PDB entry 9C3S | X-ray diffraction, 2.16 A resolution | chains A and E of the 6 polymer chains in the assembly

# Chain A
Molecule: Methyltransferase
Organism: Burkholderia cenocepacia
Reference sequence: A0A8I1DKW0 (A0A8I1DKW0_BURCE); residues 2-284 here correspond to UniProt positions 1-283 (UniProt number = residue number - 1)
Chain sequence (283 residues; numbered 2 to 284; the number before each row is that of its first residue):
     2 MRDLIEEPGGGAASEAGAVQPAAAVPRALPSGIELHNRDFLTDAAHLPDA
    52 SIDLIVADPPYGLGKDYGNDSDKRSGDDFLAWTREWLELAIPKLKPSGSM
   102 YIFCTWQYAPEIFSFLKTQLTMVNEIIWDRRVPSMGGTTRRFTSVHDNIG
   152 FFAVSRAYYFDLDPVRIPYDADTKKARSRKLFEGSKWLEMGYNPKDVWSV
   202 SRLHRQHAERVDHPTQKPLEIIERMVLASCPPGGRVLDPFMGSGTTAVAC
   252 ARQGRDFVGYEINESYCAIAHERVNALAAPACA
Not modelled in the structure: 2-29, 280-284
Ligand contacts: sinefungin (SFG): Arg-39, Asp-40, Phe-41, Leu-42, Asp-59, Pro-61, Tyr-68, Asn-70, Ser-72, His-214, Thr-216, Gln-217, Lys-218, Pro-240, Phe-241, Met-242, Gly-243, Ser-244, Thr-246, Tyr-261, Glu-262, Ile-263, Asn-264, Tyr-267

# Chain E
Molecule: DNA1
Sequence (14 nucleotides; row label = number of the first residue in the row):
     1 TTGTATACTAGCCA

# How chain A and chain E interact
Pairs across the interface - 41 pairs, chain A then chain E:
  Asp-59(A) with DA7(E), hydrogen bond to the base
  Pro-60(A) with DA7(E), hydrogen bond to the base
  Pro-61(A) with DA7(E), base contact
  Tyr-62(A) with DA7(E), stacking on the base
  Leu-64(A) with DA7(E), base contact; DC8(E), base contact
  Lys-66(A) with DA7(E), base contact; DC8(E), salt bridge to the phosphate
  Tyr-68(A) with DA7(E), hydrogen bond to the base
  Asp-73(A) with DA7(E), base contact
  Thr-106(A) with DC8(E), hydrogen bond to the base
  Trp-107(A) with DC8(E), hydrogen bond to the base
  Gln-108(A) with DC8(E), hydrogen bond to the base
  Arg-131(A) with DC8(E), base contact
  Val-133(A) with DT6(E), base contact
  Ser-135(A) with DC8(E), hydrogen bond to the phosphate
  Met-136(A) with DT6(E), base contact
  Gly-137(A) with DT9(E), hydrogen bond to the base
  Gly-138(A) with DT9(E), base contact
  Thr-139(A) with DT9(E), phosphate contact; DA10(E), hydrogen bond to the phosphate
  Arg-141(A) with DG11(E), salt bridge to the phosphate
  Arg-142(A) with DA10(E), salt bridge to the phosphate
  Ser-145(A) with DC8(E), base contact
  His-147(A) with DC8(E), hydrogen bond to the base
  Asp-148(A) with DC8(E), hydrogen bond to the base
  Arg-203(A) with DA5(E), base contact; DT6(E), hydrogen bond to the base; DA7(E), phosphate contact
  His-205(A) with DG3(E), base contact; DT4(E), hydrogen bond to the base; DA5(E), base contact
  Arg-206(A) with DA5(E), phosphate contact; DT6(E), phosphate contact
  Gln-207(A) with DG3(E), hydrogen bond to the base
  Arg-211(A) with DT6(E), phosphate contact; DA7(E), salt bridge to the phosphate
  Pro-215(A) with DA7(E), phosphate contact
  Thr-216(A) with DA7(E), base contact
  Gln-217(A) with DA7(E), phosphate contact
  Lys-218(A) with DA7(E), hydrogen bond to the base
Interface residues without a listed pair, chain A (34 interface residues in all): Cys-105, Leu-204

# Summary
Chain A and chain E form an interface of 34 and 9 residues respectively, with 15 hydrogen bonds, 4 salt
bridges and 1 aromatic stacking contact. Polar contacts include Asp-59(A)/DA7(E), Pro-60(A)/DA7(E) and
Tyr-68(A)/DA7(E). Bound to chain A: sinefungin.
Chain A is Methyltransferase (Burkholderia cenocepacia) and chain E is DNA1; the structure, Crystal structure
of DNA N6-Adenine Methyltransferase M.BceJIV from Burkholderia cenocepacia in complex with duplex DNA
substrate ..., was determined by X-ray diffraction (same publication as 8URK, 9C3T and 9C3U).
